3RZD - chains A and E of the 12 polymer chains in the assembly; structure by X-ray diffraction, 3.30 A resolution.

# Chain A
Protein: DNA-directed RNA polymerase II subunit RPB1
Organism: Saccharomyces cerevisiae
Notes: EC 2.7.7.6
UniProtKB: P04050 (RPB1_YEAST); numbering as in UniProt (aligned over 1-1733)
Amino-acid sequence (1733 residues; numbered 1 to 1733; the number before each row is that of its first residue):
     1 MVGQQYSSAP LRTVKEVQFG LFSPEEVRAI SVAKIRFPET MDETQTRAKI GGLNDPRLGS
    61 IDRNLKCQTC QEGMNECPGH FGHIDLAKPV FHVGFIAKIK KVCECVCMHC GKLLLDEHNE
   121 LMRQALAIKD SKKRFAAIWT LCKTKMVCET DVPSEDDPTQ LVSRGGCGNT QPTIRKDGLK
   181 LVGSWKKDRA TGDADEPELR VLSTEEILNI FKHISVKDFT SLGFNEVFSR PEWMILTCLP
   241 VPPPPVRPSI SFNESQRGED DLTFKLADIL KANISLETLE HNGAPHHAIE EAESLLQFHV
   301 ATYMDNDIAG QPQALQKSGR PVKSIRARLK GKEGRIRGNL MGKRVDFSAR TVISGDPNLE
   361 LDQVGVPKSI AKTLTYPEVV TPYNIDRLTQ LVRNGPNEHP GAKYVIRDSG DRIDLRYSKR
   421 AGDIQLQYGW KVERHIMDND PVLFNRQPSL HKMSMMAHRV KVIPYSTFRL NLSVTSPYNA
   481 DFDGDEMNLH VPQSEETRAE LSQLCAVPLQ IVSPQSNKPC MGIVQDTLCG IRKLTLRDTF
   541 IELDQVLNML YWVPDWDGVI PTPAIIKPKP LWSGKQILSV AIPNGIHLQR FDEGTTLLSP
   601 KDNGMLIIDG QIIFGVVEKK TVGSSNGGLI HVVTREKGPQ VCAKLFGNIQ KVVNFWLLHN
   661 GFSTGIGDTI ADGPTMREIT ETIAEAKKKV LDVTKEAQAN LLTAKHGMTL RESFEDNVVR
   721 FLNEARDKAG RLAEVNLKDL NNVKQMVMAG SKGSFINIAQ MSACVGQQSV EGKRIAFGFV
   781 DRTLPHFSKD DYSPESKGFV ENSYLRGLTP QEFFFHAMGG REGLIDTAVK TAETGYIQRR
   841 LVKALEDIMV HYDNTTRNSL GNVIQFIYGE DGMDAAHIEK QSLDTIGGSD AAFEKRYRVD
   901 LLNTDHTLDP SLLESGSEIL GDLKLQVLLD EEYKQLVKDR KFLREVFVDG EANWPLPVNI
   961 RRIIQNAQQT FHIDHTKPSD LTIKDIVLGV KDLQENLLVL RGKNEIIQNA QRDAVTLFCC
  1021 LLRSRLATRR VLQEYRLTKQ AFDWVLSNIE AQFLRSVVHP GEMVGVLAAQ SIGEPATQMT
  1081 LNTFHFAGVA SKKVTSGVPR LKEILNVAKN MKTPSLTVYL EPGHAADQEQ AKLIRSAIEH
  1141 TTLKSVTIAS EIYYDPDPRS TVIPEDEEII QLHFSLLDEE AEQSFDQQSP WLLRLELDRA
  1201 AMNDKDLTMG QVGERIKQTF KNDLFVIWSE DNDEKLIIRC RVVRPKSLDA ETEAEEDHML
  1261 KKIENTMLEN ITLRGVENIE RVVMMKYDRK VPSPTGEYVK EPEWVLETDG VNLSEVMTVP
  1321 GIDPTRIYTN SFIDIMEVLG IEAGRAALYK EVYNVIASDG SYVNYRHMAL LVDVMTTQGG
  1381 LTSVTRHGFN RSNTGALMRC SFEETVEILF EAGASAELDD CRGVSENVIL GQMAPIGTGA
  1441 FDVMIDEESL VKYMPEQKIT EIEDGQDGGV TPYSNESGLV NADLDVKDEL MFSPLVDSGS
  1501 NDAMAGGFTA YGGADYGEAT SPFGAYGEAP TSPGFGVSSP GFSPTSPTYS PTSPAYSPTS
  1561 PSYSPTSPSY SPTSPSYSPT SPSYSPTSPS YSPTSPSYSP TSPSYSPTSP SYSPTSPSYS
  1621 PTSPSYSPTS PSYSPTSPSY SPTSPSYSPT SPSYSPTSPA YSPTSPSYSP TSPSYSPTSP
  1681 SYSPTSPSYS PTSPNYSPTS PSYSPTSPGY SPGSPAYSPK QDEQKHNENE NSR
Unresolved in the structure: 1-2, 155-160, 187-198, 1177-1186, 1244-1253, 1446-1733
Bound ions: Zn2+ site 1: C67, C70, C77, H80; Zn2+ site 2: C107, C110, C148, C167; Mg2+: D481, D483, D485 (shared with 1 residue of chain R)

# Chain E
Protein: DNA-directed RNA polymerases I, II, and III subunit RPABC1
Organism: Saccharomyces cerevisiae
UniProtKB: P20434 (RPAB1_YEAST); residue numbers follow UniProt; this construct covers 1-215
Amino-acid sequence (215 residues; each row starts with the number of its first residue):
     1 MDQENERNIS RLWRAFRTVK EMVKDRGYFI TQEEVELPLE DFKAKYCDSM GRPQRKMMSF
    61 QANPTEESIS KFPDMGSLWV EFCDEPSVGV KTMKTFVIHI QEKNFQTGIF VYQNNITPSA
   121 MKLVPSIPPA TIETFNEAAL VVNITHHELV PKHIRLSSDE KRELLKRYRL KESQLPRIQR
   181 ADPVALYLGL KRGEVVKIIR KSETSGRYAS YRICM
Unresolved in the structure: 1

# Interface between chain A and chain E
Residue-residue contacts - 97 pairs, chain A then chain E:
  D853(A) with Y168(E)
  R857(A) with Y168(E), hydrogen bond (side chain-backbone); R169(E); L170(E); Q174(E)
  L860(A) with Q174(E), hydrogen bond (backbone-side chain)
  G861(A) with Q174(E), hydrogen bond (backbone-side chain)
  N862(A) with S173(E); Q174(E)
  V863(A) with L170(E), hydrophobic; Q174(E), hydrogen bond (backbone-backbone); P176(E)
  Q865(A) with Y208(E)
  F866(A) with Y168(E); Y208(E), hydrogen bond (backbone-side chain); A209(E); Y211(E)
  I867(A) with Y208(E), hydrophobic
  G869(A) with T204(E), hydrogen bond (backbone-side chain)
  E870(A) with R200(E), salt bridge; S202(E), hydrogen bond; S205(E), hydrogen bond (backbone-side chain); Y208(E)
  D871(A) with T204(E)
  K938(A) with R207(E)
  F942(A) with K201(E); G206(E); R207(E)
  V946(A) with K201(E); S202(E)
  F947(A) with E203(E)
  W954(A) with E203(E)
  L956(A) with T204(E)
  N1004(A) with R167(E)
  E1005(A) with E163(E)
  I1006(A) with E163(E); L164(E); Y168(E), hydrophobic
  I1007(A) with R167(E)
  A1010(A) with Y168(E)
  D1013(A) with S205(E); R207(E); A209(E)
  A1014(A) with S205(E)
  T1016(A) with S205(E); R207(E)
  L1017(A) with E203(E); T204(E); S205(E), hydrogen bond (backbone-backbone); G206(E)
  M1317(A) with V142(E); I144(E), hydrophobic
  T1318(A) with R11(E), hydrogen bond; R14(E), hydrogen bond (backbone-side chain); A138(E); V141(E); V142(E)
  P1324(A) with V142(E), hydrophobic; H147(E), hydrogen bond (backbone-side chain)
  T1325(A) with H146(E); H147(E), hydrogen bond (backbone-side chain); E148(E), hydrogen bond (backbone-backbone)
  R1326(A) with E148(E)
  I1327(A) with H147(E)
  E1337(A) with P183(E)
  V1338(A) with I144(E); P183(E)
  L1339(A) with I144(E), hydrophobic; H147(E); V150(E)
  G1340(A) with D182(E); P183(E)
  I1341(A) with D182(E), hydrogen bond (backbone-side chain); R212(E)
  E1342(A) with P151(E); H153(E); I198(E); R200(E), salt bridge; R212(E), salt bridge
  A1343(A) with L149(E); V150(E), hydrophobic
  R1345(A) with R200(E)
  A1346(A) with L149(E), hydrophobic
  A1347(A) with L149(E)
  Y1349(A) with E203(E), hydrogen bond
  Y1365(A) with E203(E); T204(E)
  R1366(A) with T204(E)
  D1373(A) with R200(E), salt bridge
  T1376(A) with R212(E), hydrogen bond (backbone-side chain)
  T1377(A) with P176(E); R177(E), hydrogen bond (backbone-backbone); R212(E)
  Q1378(A) with R177(E); M215(E)
  G1379(A) with R177(E); Q179(E)
Interface residues without a listed pair, chain A (56 interface residues in all): L121, V1319, Y1328, I1335, M1336
Interface residues without a listed pair, chain E (44 interface residues in all): K122, L175, I178, S210

# In short
56 residues of chain A face 44 of chain E across their interface, with 18 hydrogen bonds and 4 salt bridges.
Among the polar pairs are E870(A)-R200(E), E1342(A)-R200(E) and E1342(A)-R212(E). C67(A), C70(A), C77(A) and
H80(A) form the Zn2+ site 1.
Chain A is DNA-directed RNA polymerase II subunit RPB1 and chain E is DNA-directed RNA polymerases I, II, and
III subunit RPABC1, both from Saccharomyces cerevisiae; the structure, RNA Polymerase II Initiation Complex
with a 5-nt RNA, was determined by X-ray diffraction, deposited together with 3RZO, 3S14, 3S15, 3S16, 3S17,
3S1M and 5 further entries.
